7AYF - chains A and P; structure by X-ray diffraction, 1.75 A resolution.

# Chain A
Name: 14-3-3 protein sigma
From: Homo sapiens
UniProt: P31947 (1433S_HUMAN); numbering as in UniProt (aligned over 1-248)
Chain sequence (252 residues; row label = number of the first residue in the row; numbers below 1 keep their minus sign (Ala-3 is residue -3)):
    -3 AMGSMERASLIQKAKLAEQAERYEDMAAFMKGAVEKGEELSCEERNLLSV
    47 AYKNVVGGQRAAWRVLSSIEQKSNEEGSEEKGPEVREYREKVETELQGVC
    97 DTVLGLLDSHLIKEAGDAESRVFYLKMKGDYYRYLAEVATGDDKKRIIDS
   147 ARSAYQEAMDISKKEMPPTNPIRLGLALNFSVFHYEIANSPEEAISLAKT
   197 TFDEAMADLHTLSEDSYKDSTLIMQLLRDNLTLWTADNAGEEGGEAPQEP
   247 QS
Unresolved in the structure: 71-77, 232-248
Differences from the reference sequence: expression tag (-3 to 0)
Modified positions: Cys38 (S-hydroxycysteine; CSO)
Swiss-Prot annotation at these positions:
  - site (Interaction with phosphoserine on interacting protein): Arg56, Arg129
  - modified residue (Phosphoserine): Ser5, Ser74, Ser248
Covalently attached groups: 6-(2-bromanylimidazol-1-yl)pyridine-3-carbaldehyde (S9E) linked to Lys122
Bound ions: Ca2+: Glu35, Glu110, Glu188
Small-molecule neighbours: S9E (6-(2-bromanylimidazol-1-yl)pyridine-3-carbaldehyde): Cys38, Asn42, Phe119, Pro167, Ile168, Gly171, Ile219
Reported in the primary citation:
  - binding site for S9E: Lys122

# Chain P
Name: Peptidyl-prolyl cis-trans isomerase NIMA-interacting 1
Notes: EC 5.2.1.8
UniProt: Q13526 (PIN1_HUMAN); numbering as in UniProt (aligned over 61-77)
Chain sequence (17 residues; row label = number of the first residue in the row):
    61 LVKHSQSRRPSSWRQEK
Unresolved in the structure: 61-68, 76-77
Modified positions: Ser72 (phosphoserine; SEP)
Swiss-Prot annotation at these positions:
  - modified residue: Ser71 (Phosphoserine)
  - mutagenesis: Lys63 (K63A: Loss of peptidyl-prolyl cis/trans isomerase activity. No effect on the interaction with IRAK3/IRAK-M. Abolishes IL33-mediated increase of IRAK3/IRAK-M protein levels), Ser71 (S71D/E: Loss of peptidyl-prolyl cis/trans isomerase activity, nuclear localization and cellular function)
Reported in the primary citation:
  - binding site for S9E: Trp73

# Interface between chain A and chain P
Contacting residue pairs - 20 pairs, chain A then chain P:
  Asn42(A) - Gln75(P)
  Val46(A) - Gln75(P)
  Lys49(A) - Trp73(P)  hydrogen bond (side chain-backbone)
  Arg56(A) - Ser72(P)
  Arg129(A) - Ser72(P)
  Tyr130(A) - Ser72(P)
  Leu174(A) - Ser71(P)
  Leu174(A) - Ser72(P)
  Leu174(A) - Trp73(P)
  Asn175(A) - Ser72(P)
  Asn175(A) - Trp73(P)  hydrogen bond (side chain-backbone)
  Val178(A) - Ser71(P)
  Glu182(A) - Pro70(P)
  Ile219(A) - Trp73(P)
  Leu222(A) - Arg74(P)
  Asn226(A) - Pro70(P)
  Asn226(A) - Ser71(P)  hydrogen bond (side chain-backbone)
  Leu229(A) - Arg69(P)
  Leu229(A) - Pro70(P)  hydrophobic
  Trp230(A) - Pro70(P)  hydrophobic
Interface residues without a listed pair, chain A (18 interface residues in all): Glu14, Lys122, Gly171

# Summary
18 residues of chain A and 7 residues of chain P are in contact, with 3 hydrogen bonds. Among the polar pairs
are Lys49(A)-Trp73(P), Asn175(A)-Trp73(P) and Asn226(A)-Ser71(P). Covalently linked compound S9E: at
Lys122(A). UniProt lists 2 mutagenesis sites on chain P. The paper reports a binding site for S9E at Lys122(A)
and Trp73(P).
Chain A is 14-3-3 protein sigma (Homo sapiens) and chain P is Peptidyl-prolyl cis-trans isomerase
NIMA-interacting 1; the structure, 14-3-3 sigma with Pin1 binding site pS72 and covalently bound TCF521-110,
was determined by X-ray diffraction (same publication as 7AOG, 7AXN, 7AZ1, 7AZ2, 7BDP, 7BDT and 17 further
entries).
